PDB entry 1OCT | X-ray diffraction, 3.00 A resolution | chains B and C of the 3 polymer chains in the assembly

[Chain B]
Molecule: 15-nt DNA strand
Sequence (15 nucleotides; each row starts with the number of its first residue):
   216 ACCTTATTTG CATAC

[Chain C]
Molecule: Protein (oct-1 pou domain)
From: Homo sapiens
Reference sequence: P14859 (PO2F1_HUMAN); the author numbering skips numbers that UniProt does not, so the offset changes along the chain: 5-75 = UniProt 284-354; 77-161 = UniProt 355-439
Chain sequence (156 residues; row label = number of the first residue in the row; note: 1 number in that range is skipped by the numbering (no residue carries it; nothing is unmodelled there)):
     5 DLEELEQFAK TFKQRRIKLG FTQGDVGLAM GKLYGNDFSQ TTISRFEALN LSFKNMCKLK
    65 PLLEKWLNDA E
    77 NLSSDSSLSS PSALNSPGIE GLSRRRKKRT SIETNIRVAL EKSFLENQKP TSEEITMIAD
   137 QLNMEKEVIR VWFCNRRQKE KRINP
Not modelled in the structure: 77-101
Swiss-Prot annotation at these positions:
  - DNA-binding region: Arg-101 to Asn-160 (Homeobox)
  - modified residue: Ser-107 (Phosphoserine)

[Chain B / chain C interface]
Contacting residue pairs (30):
  DC217(B) with Ser-128(C), hydrogen bond to the phosphate; Lys-142(C), salt bridge to the phosphate; Arg-146(C), phosphate contact
  DC218(B) with Lys-125(C), hydrogen bond to the phosphate; Arg-146(C), salt bridge to the phosphate; Arg-153(C), salt bridge to the phosphate
  DT219(B) with Lys-125(C), salt bridge to the phosphate; Arg-153(C), salt bridge to the phosphate
  DT220(B) with Lys-157(C), phosphate contact
  DT223(B) with Ser-56(C), hydrogen bond to the phosphate; Lys-58(C), phosphate contact; Asn-59(C), sugar contact; Lys-62(C), hydrogen bond to the phosphate; Arg-102(C), base contact
  DT224(B) with Phe-42(C), phosphate contact; Thr-46(C), sugar contact; Asn-59(C), hydrogen bond to the phosphate; Lys-62(C), salt bridge to the phosphate; Arg-102(C), sugar contact
  DG225(B) with Asp-41(C), phosphate contact; Phe-42(C), phosphate contact; Ser-43(C), hydrogen bond to the phosphate; Thr-45(C), base contact; Thr-46(C), hydrogen bond to the phosphate; Arg-49(C), hydrogen bond to the base; Arg-105(C), hydrogen bond to the base
  DC226(B) with Thr-45(C), hydrogen bond to the base; Arg-105(C), sugar contact
  DA227(B) with Thr-45(C), base contact; Ser-107(C), phosphate contact
Also at the interface, not in a pair above, chain C (23 interface residues in all): Leu-55, Leu-63, Lys-104, Cys-150

[Overview]
9 residues of chain B face 23 of chain C across their interface, with 10 hydrogen bonds and 6 salt bridges.
Among the polar pairs are DG225(B)/Arg-49(C), DG225(B)/Arg-105(C) and DC226(B)/Thr-45(C). UniProt lists a
DNA-binding region on chain C.
Here chain B is a 15-nt DNA strand and chain C is Protein (oct-1 pou domain) (Homo sapiens). Entry 1OCT
(Crystal structure of the oct-1 pou domain bound to an octamer site: DNA recognition with tethered ...) was
determined by X-ray diffraction.
